3VDP - chains A and B; structure by X-ray diffraction, 2.45 A resolution.

== Chain A (and B) ==
Molecule: Recombination protein recR
From: Thermoanaerobacter tengcongensis
Notes: chain B of this document is another copy of the same molecule, construct and numbering; everything in this record applies to it too
UniProt: Q8RDI4 (RECR_THETN); residues -2 to 196 here correspond to UniProt positions 1-199 (UniProt number = residue number + 3)
Amino-acid sequence (212 residues; row label = number of the first residue in the row; numbers below 1 keep their minus sign (Gly-15 is residue -15)):
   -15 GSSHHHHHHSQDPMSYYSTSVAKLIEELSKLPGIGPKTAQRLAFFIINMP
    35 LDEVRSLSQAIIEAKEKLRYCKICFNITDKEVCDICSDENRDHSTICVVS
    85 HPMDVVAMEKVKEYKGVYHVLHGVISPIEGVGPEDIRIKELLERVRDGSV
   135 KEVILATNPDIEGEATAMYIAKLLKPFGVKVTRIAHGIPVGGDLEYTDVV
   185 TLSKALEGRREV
Disordered / not traced: -15 to -1 (chain B: -15 to 1)
Differences from the reference sequence: expression tag (-15 to -3)
Metal / ion sites: Zn2+: Cys55, Cys58, Cys67, Cys70
Swiss-Prot annotation at these positions:
  - zinc finger: Cys55 to Cys70 (C4-type)
From the paper describing this entry:
  - self-association interface (contacts with another copy of this molecule); pairs are residue here / residue on that copy: Thr3-Asp63, Leu41, Ala48, Lys51
  - mutagenesis - K21G: abolished binding to TTERecO
  - mutagenesis - K21G: unchanged binding to plasmid DNA
  - mutagenesis - K21G: unchanged binding to dsDNA
  - contacts within the chain: Ile112-Glu146, Pro117-Tyr153
  - mutagenesis - P16G, R25G: abolished binding to 60 mer dsDNA
  - mutagenesis - P16G, R25G: unchanged binding to dsDNA or ssDNA

== Interface between chain A and chain B ==
Residue-residue contacts (97; chain A residue first):
  Met87(A) with Glu179(B)
  Asp88(A) with Leu178(B)
  Ala91(A) with Leu178(B); Leu186(B)
  Met92(A) with Leu178(B), hydrophobic; Leu186(B), hydrophobic; Leu190(B), hydrophobic
  Lys94(A) with Val183(B)
  Val95(A) with Leu186(B), hydrophobic; Ser187(B)
  Glu97(A) with Ser187(B), hydrogen bond
  Tyr98(A) with Leu190(B), hydrophobic
  Glu136(A) with Arg193(B), salt bridge
  Ile138(A) with Arg193(B)
  Ala140(A) with Leu178(B)
  Asn142(A) with Gly176(B); Asp177(B); Leu178(B)
  Pro143(A) with Ile172(B), hydrophobic; Pro173(B); Val174(B); Gly175(B), hydrogen bond (backbone-backbone); Gly176(B)
  Ala155(A) with Val196(B), hydrophobic
  Lys164(A) with Glu195(B)
  Val165(A) with Glu195(B); Val196(B), hydrogen bond (backbone-backbone)
  Thr166(A) with Arg193(B); Arg194(B); Glu195(B); Val196(B)
  Arg167(A) with Arg193(B); Arg194(B), hydrogen bond (backbone-backbone); Val196(B)
  Ile168(A) with Ile172(B), hydrophobic; Ala189(B); Arg193(B)
  Ala169(A) with His170(B); Gly171(B); Ile172(B), hydrogen bond (backbone-backbone); Ala189(B), hydrogen bond (backbone-backbone); Gly192(B); Arg193(B)
  His170(A) with Ile172(B)
  Gly171(A) with Ala169(B); Gly171(B); Ile172(B), hydrogen bond (backbone-backbone); Pro173(B)
  Ile172(A) with Pro143(B), hydrophobic; Ile168(B), hydrophobic; Ala169(B), hydrogen bond (backbone-backbone); His170(B); Gly171(B), hydrogen bond (backbone-backbone)
  Pro173(A) with Pro143(B); Gly171(B); Thr185(B)
  Val174(A) with Asp182(B); Val184(B), hydrophobic; Thr185(B), hydrogen bond (backbone-side chain)
  Gly175(A) with Pro143(B), hydrogen bond (backbone-backbone)
  Gly176(A) with Asn142(B); Pro143(B); Asp144(B)
  Asp177(A) with Asn142(B)
  Leu178(A) with Asp88(B); Ala91(B); Ala140(B); Asn142(B)
  Glu179(A) with Met87(B)
  Asp182(A) with Val174(B)
  Val183(A) with Val95(B)
  Thr185(A) with Pro173(B); Val174(B), hydrogen bond (side chain-backbone)
  Leu186(A) with Ala91(B); Val95(B), hydrophobic
  Ser187(A) with Glu97(B), hydrogen bond
  Ala189(A) with Ile168(B); Ala169(B), hydrogen bond (backbone-backbone)
  Leu190(A) with Met92(B), hydrophobic; Ile138(B), hydrophobic; Ile168(B), hydrophobic
  Gly192(A) with Ala169(B); Arg194(B), hydrogen bond (backbone-side chain)
  Arg193(A) with Lys99(B); Glu136(B), salt bridge; Ile138(B); Thr166(B); Arg167(B); Ala169(B)
  Arg194(A) with Thr166(B); Arg167(B), hydrogen bond (backbone-backbone); Gly192(B); Arg194(B)
  Glu195(A) with Val165(B); Thr166(B)
  Val196(A) with Met152(B); Val165(B), hydrogen bond (backbone-backbone)
Other interface residues (no listed pair), chain A (48 interface residues in all): Leu139, Thr141, Asp144, Met152, Val184, Lys188
Other interface residues (no listed pair), chain B (49 interface residues in all): Val83, Lys94, Tyr98, Thr141, Ala155, Lys164, Lys188

== Overview ==
48 residues of chain A and 49 residues of chain B are in contact; the contacts include 17 hydrogen bonds and 2
salt bridges. Polar pairs include Glu136(A)-Arg193(B), Glu97(A)-Ser187(B) and Val174(A)-Thr185(B). From the
paper: P16G and R25G of chain A abolish binding to 60 mer dsDNA; a self-association interface involving
Thr3(A), Leu41(A) and Ala48(A) among others.
Chain A and chain B are both Recombination protein recR (Thermoanaerobacter tengcongensis); the structure,
Structure and biochemical studies of the recombination mediator protein RecR in RecFOR pathway, was determined
by X-ray diffraction, deposited together with 3VDU and 3VE5.
